4H0G - chain A; structure by X-ray diffraction, 2.30 A resolution.

== Chain A ==
Protein: 2D10 scFv
From: Mus musculus
Notes: antibody fragment or engineered binder
Amino-acid sequence (251 residues; numbered 1 to 251; the number before each row is that of its first residue):
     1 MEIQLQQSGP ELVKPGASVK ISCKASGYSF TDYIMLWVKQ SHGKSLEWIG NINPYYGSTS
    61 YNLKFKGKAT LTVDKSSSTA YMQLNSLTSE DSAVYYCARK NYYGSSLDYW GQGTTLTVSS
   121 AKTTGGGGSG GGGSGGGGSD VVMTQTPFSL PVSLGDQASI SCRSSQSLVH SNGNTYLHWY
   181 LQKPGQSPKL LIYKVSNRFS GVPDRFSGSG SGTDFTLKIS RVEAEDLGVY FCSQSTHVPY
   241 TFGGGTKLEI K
Unresolved in the structure: 126-134
Disulfides: C23-C97, C162-C232

== Summary ==
Chain A is 2D10 scFv (Mus musculus); the structure, Crystal structure of mimicry-recognizing native 2D10 scFv,
was determined by X-ray diffraction (same publication as 4H0H and 4H0I).
